Entry 7MLY (electron microscopy, 2.70 A resolution); this record covers chains A and E of the 13 polymer chains in the assembly.

[Chain A]
Molecule: Glycine receptor alpha 1
Source organism: Sus scrofa
UniProtKB: F1RQB7 (F1RQB7_PIG); residues -27 to 419 here correspond to UniProt positions 1-447 (UniProt number = residue number + 28)
Sequence (447 residues; numbered -27 to 419; the number before each row is that of its first residue; numbers below 1 keep their minus sign (Met-27 is residue -27)):
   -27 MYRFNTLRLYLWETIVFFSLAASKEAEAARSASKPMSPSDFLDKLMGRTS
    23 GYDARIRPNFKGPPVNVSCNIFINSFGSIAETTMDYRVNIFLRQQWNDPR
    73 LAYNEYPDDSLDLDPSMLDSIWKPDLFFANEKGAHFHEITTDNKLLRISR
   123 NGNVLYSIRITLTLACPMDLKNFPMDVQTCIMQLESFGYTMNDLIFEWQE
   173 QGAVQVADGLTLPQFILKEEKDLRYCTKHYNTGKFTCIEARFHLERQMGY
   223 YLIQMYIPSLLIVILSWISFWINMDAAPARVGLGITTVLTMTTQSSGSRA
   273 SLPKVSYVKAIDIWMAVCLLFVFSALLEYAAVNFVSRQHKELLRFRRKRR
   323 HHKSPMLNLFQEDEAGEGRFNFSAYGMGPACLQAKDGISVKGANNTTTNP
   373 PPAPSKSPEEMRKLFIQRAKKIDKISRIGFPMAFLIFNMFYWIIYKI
Disordered / not traced: -27 to 7, 312-383
Cystine bridges: Cys138-Cys152, Cys198-Cys209
Glycans and other covalent adducts: N-acetylglucosamine (NAG) linked to Asn38
Ligand contacts:
  - glycine (GLY), molecule 1: Phe63, Arg65, Leu117, Ser129
  - glycine (GLY), molecule 2: Phe159, Tyr202, Thr204, Phe207
From the paper describing this entry:
  - post-translational modification sites: Asn38

[Chain E]
Molecule: Glycine receptor beta
Source organism: Sus scrofa
UniProtKB: Q6KBX4 (Q6KBX4_PIG); residues -21 to 475 here correspond to UniProt positions 1-497 (UniProt number = residue number + 22)
Sequence (497 residues; each row starts with the number of its first residue; numbers below 1 keep their minus sign (Met-21 is residue -21)):
   -21 MKFLLAVAFFILISLWVEEAYSKEKSSKKGKGKKKQYLCPSQQSAEDLAR
    29 VPANSTSNILNRLLVSYDPRIRPNFKGIPVDVVVNIFINSFGSIQETTMD
    79 YRVNIFLRQKWNDPRLKLPSDFRGSDALTVDPTMYKCLWKPDLFFANEKS
   129 ANFHDVTQENILLFIFRDGDVLVSMRLSITLSCPLDLTLFPMDTQRCKMQ
   179 LESFGYTTDDLRFIWQSGDPVQLEKIALPQFDIKKEDIEYGNCTKYYKGT
   229 GYYTCVEVIFTLRRQVGFYMMGVYAPTLLIVVLSWLSFWINPDASAARVP
   279 LGIFSVLSLASECTTLAAELPKVSYVKALDVWLIACLLFGFASLVEYAVV
   329 QVMLNNPKRVEAEKARIAKAEQADGKGANAVKKNTVNGTGTPVHISTLQV
   379 GETRCKKVCTSKSDLRSNDFSIVGSLPRDFELSNYDCYGKPIEVNNGLGK
   429 SQAKNNKKPPPAKPVIPTAAKRIDLYARALFPFCFLFFNVIYWSIYL
Disordered / not traced: -21 to 32, 335-446
Cystine bridges: Cys161-Cys175, Cys221-Cys233
Glycans and other covalent adducts: N-acetylglucosamine (NAG) linked to Asn220
Ligand contacts:
  - glycine (GLY), molecule 1: Phe84, Arg86, Leu140, Ser152
  - glycine (GLY), molecule 2: Glu180, Phe182, Tyr225, Thr228, Tyr231
From the paper describing this entry:
  - post-translational modification sites: Asn220
  - binding site for glycine: Tyr231

[Interface between chain A and chain E]
Residue-residue contacts - 70 pairs, chain A then chain E:
  Pro10(A) with Ile49(E), hydrophobic
  Ser11(A) with Asp46(E), hydrogen bond; Ile49(E)
  Asp15(A) with Arg48(E), salt bridge
  Phe44(A) with Tyr225(E), hydrophobic
  Arg59(A) with Lys127(E), hydrogen bond (side chain-backbone)
  Phe63(A) with Phe182(E), hydrophobic
  Arg65(A) with Tyr225(E); Thr228(E)
  Tyr78(A) with Phe53(E), hydrophobic
  Asp80(A) with Lys54(E), salt bridge
  Asp84(A) with Thr185(E)
  Asp86(A) with Arg48(E); Tyr184(E), hydrogen bond
  Pro87(A) with Asp120(E); Tyr184(E)
  Met89(A) with Arg48(E), hydrogen bond
  His109(A) with Glu126(E), salt bridge; Lys127(E)
  Glu110(A) with Phe131(E)
  Ile111(A) with Leu121(E); Ala129(E), hydrophobic; Asn130(E); Leu155(E), hydrophobic
  Thr112(A) with Leu85(E); Leu121(E), hydrogen bond (side chain-backbone); Phe131(E)
  Thr113(A) with Pro119(E); Asp120(E)
  Asn115(A) with Phe122(E); Phe182(E)
  Lys116(A) with Phe182(E)
  Leu117(A) with Phe182(E); Tyr231(E)
  Arg119(A) with Thr185(E); Gly227(E), hydrogen bond (side chain-backbone); Thr228(E), hydrogen bond (side chain-backbone); Tyr231(E), hydrogen bond
  Ser129(A) with Phe182(E)
  Arg131(A) with Phe123(E); Glu126(E), salt bridge
  Gln177(A) with Lys226(E)
  Gln186(A) with Lys300(E)
  Gln219(A) with Ser302(E), hydrogen bond (backbone-side chain)
  Gly221(A) with Ser302(E)
  Tyr222(A) with Ala295(E); Lys300(E); Val301(E); Ser302(E), hydrogen bond (backbone-side chain)
  Ile225(A) with Val304(E), hydrophobic
  Gln226(A) with Cys291(E); Ala295(E)
  Leu233(A) with Leu315(E), hydrophobic
  Ile236(A) with Phe319(E), hydrophobic
  Leu237(A) with Val284(E), hydrophobic; Phe319(E), hydrophobic; Leu322(E), hydrophobic
  Ile240(A) with Leu322(E), hydrophobic
  Trp243(A) with Val330(E), hydrophobic
  Ile244(A) with Tyr325(E), hydrophobic; Gln329(E)
  Asn245(A) with Gln329(E); Asn333(E)
  Ala248(A) with Ser273(E)
  Pro250(A) with Ala274(E), hydrophobic
  Ala251(A) with Ser273(E); Ala274(E), hydrophobic; Val277(E)
  Leu255(A) with Ile281(E), hydrophobic
  Thr262(A) with Leu285(E)
Interface residues without a listed pair, chain A (54 interface residues in all): Leu14, Asn61, Leu85, Ser88, His107, Leu127, Ile130, Thr133, Thr258, Ala272, Ser273
Interface residues without a listed pair, chain E (58 interface residues in all): Pro47, Trp117, Lys118, Ala124, Ser128, Met153, Gly183, Asp188, Thr292, Tyr303, Asp308, Ile312, Val323, Ala326
The authors on this interface:
  - pairs named by the authors: Arg119(A)-Thr228(E) (hydrogen bond), Arg119(A)-Tyr231(E) (hydrogen bond)

[Summary]
The interface between chain A and chain E involves 54 residues on one side and 58 on the other; the contacts
include 10 hydrogen bonds and 4 salt bridges. Polar contacts include Asp15(A)-Arg48(E), Asp80(A)-Lys54(E) and
His109(A)-Glu126(E). The paper describes hydrogen bonds between Arg119(A) and Thr228(E) and Arg119(A) and
Tyr231(E). From the paper: a binding site for glycine at Tyr231(E); modification sites Asn38(A) and Asn220(E).
Chain A is Glycine receptor alpha 1 and chain E is Glycine receptor beta, both from Sus scrofa; the structure,
Cryo-EM reveals partially and fully assembled native glycine receptors,heteromeric pentamer, was determined by
electron microscopy (same publication as 7MLU and 7MLV).
